PDB entry 4NRY | X-ray diffraction, 3.14 A resolution | chains L and H

== Chain L ==
Name: m66 Heavy Chain
From: Homo sapiens
Amino-acid sequence (220 residues; numbered 1 to 220; the number before each row is that of its first residue):
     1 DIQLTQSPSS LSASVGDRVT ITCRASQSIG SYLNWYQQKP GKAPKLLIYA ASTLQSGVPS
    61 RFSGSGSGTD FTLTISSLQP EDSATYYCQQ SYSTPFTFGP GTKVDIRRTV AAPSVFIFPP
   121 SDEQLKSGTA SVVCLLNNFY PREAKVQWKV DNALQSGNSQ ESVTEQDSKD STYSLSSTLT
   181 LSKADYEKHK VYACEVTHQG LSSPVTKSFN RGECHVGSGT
Unresolved in the structure: 152-157, 214-220
Cystine bridges: Cys-23/Cys-88, Cys-134/Cys-194

== Chain H ==
Name: m66 Light Chain
From: Homo sapiens
Amino-acid sequence (235 residues; numbered 1 to 218 plus 17 insertion-coded residues; the number before each row is that of its first residue; a row labelled like 82A-82C holds insertion residues (82A, then the next letters in order)):
     1 QVQLVQSGAE VKKPGESLKI SCKVSGYNFA SEWIGWVRQM PGKGLEWMGI IY
   52A P
    53 GDSDTKYSPS FQGQVIISAD KSINTAYLQW
82A-82C SSL
    83 KASDTAIYYC ARQNHYGS
100A-100M GSYFYRTAYYYAM
   101 DVWGQGTTVT VSSASTKGPS VFPLAPSSKS TSGGTAALGC LVKDYFPEPV TVSWNSGALT
   161 SGVHTFPAVL QSSGLYSLSS VVTVPSSSLG TQTYICNVNH KPSNTKVDKK VEPKSCDK
Unresolved in the structure: 100, 100A-100G, 127-135, 215-218
Cystine bridges: Cys-22/Cys-92, Cys-140/Cys-196

== How chain L and chain H interact ==
Contacting residue pairs (65):
  Asp-1(L) with Pro-61(H)
  Ser-31(L) with Tyr-100J(H), hydrogen bond
  Tyr-32(L) with Ala-100H(H), hydrogen bond (side chain-backbone); Tyr-100I(H); Tyr-100J(H), hydrophobic
  Asn-34(L) with Tyr-100K(H), hydrogen bond (side chain-backbone); Ala-100L(H)
  Tyr-36(L) with Ala-100L(H); Met-100M(H), hydrogen bond (side chain-backbone)
  Gln-38(L) with Gln-39(H), hydrogen bond; Tyr-91(H), hydrogen bond
  Lys-42(L) with Tyr-91(H)
  Ala-43(L) with Tyr-91(H), hydrophobic; Gly-104(H)
  Pro-44(L) with Trp-103(H)
  Leu-46(L) with Met-100M(H); Asp-101(H)
  Tyr-49(L) with Tyr-98(H); Ala-100L(H), hydrophobic
  Ala-50(L) with Tyr-100J(H), hydrophobic
  Gln-55(L) with Tyr-98(H); Asp-101(H)
  Tyr-87(L) with Gln-39(H); Gly-44(H); Leu-45(H), hydrophobic
  Ser-91(L) with Tyr-100K(H)
  Thr-94(L) with Trp-47(H)
  Pro-95(L) with Trp-47(H), hydrophobic; Ser-60(H)
  Phe-96(L) with Trp-47(H); Ile-50(H), hydrophobic; Gln-95(H)
  Phe-98(L) with Leu-45(H)
  Phe-118(L) with Leu-124(H); Ala-125(H); Ala-137(H); Leu-138(H), hydrophobic
  Pro-120(L) with Lys-214(H)
  Ser-121(L) with Phe-122(H); Pro-123(H)
  Asp-122(L) with Lys-214(H), salt bridge
  Glu-123(L) with Pro-123(H); Lys-209(H), salt bridge
  Gln-124(L) with Phe-122(H); Leu-141(H)
  Ser-131(L) with Leu-141(H)
  Leu-135(L) with Phe-166(H), hydrophobic; Val-181(H), hydrophobic
  Asn-137(L) with His-164(H); Thr-183(H)
  Asn-138(L) with His-164(H), hydrogen bond
  Gln-160(L) with Val-169(H); Leu-170(H), hydrogen bond (side chain-backbone); Gln-171(H)
  Glu-161(L) with Val-169(H)
  Ser-162(L) with Phe-166(H); Pro-167(H), hydrogen bond (side chain-backbone)
  Val-163(L) with Pro-167(H)
  Thr-164(L) with Phe-166(H)
  Asp-167(L) with His-164(H)
  Ser-174(L) with His-164(H), hydrogen bond; Phe-166(H)
  Leu-175(L) with Phe-166(H)
  Ser-176(L) with Phe-166(H)
  Glu-213(L) with Lys-214(H)
Also at the interface, not in a pair above, chain L (45 interface residues in all): Gln-89, Phe-116, Ser-127, Thr-129, Val-133, Thr-180
Also at the interface, not in a pair above, chain H (43 interface residues in all): Val-37, Lys-43, Glu-46, Lys-58, Val-121, Pro-126, Lys-143

== Summary ==
45 residues of chain L and 43 residues of chain H are in contact; the contacts include 10 hydrogen bonds and 2
salt bridges. Polar contacts include Asp-122(L)/Lys-214(H), Glu-123(L)/Lys-209(H) and Ser-31(L)/Tyr-100J(H).
Chain L is m66 Heavy Chain and chain H is m66 Light Chain, both from Homo sapiens; the structure, Crystal
Structure of HIV-1 Neutralizing Antibody m66, was determined by X-ray diffraction, deposited together with
4NRX and 4NRZ.
